9E10 - chains A and B; structure by electron microscopy, 2.71 A resolution.

Chain A (and B):
Molecule: Cytoplasmic dynein 1 heavy chain 1
Source organism: Homo sapiens
Notes: chain B of this document is another copy of the same molecule, construct and numbering; everything in this record applies to it too
Reference sequence: Q14204 (DYHC1_HUMAN); residues 1-4646 here = UniProt positions 1-4646
Chain sequence (4646 residues; row label = number of the first residue in the row):
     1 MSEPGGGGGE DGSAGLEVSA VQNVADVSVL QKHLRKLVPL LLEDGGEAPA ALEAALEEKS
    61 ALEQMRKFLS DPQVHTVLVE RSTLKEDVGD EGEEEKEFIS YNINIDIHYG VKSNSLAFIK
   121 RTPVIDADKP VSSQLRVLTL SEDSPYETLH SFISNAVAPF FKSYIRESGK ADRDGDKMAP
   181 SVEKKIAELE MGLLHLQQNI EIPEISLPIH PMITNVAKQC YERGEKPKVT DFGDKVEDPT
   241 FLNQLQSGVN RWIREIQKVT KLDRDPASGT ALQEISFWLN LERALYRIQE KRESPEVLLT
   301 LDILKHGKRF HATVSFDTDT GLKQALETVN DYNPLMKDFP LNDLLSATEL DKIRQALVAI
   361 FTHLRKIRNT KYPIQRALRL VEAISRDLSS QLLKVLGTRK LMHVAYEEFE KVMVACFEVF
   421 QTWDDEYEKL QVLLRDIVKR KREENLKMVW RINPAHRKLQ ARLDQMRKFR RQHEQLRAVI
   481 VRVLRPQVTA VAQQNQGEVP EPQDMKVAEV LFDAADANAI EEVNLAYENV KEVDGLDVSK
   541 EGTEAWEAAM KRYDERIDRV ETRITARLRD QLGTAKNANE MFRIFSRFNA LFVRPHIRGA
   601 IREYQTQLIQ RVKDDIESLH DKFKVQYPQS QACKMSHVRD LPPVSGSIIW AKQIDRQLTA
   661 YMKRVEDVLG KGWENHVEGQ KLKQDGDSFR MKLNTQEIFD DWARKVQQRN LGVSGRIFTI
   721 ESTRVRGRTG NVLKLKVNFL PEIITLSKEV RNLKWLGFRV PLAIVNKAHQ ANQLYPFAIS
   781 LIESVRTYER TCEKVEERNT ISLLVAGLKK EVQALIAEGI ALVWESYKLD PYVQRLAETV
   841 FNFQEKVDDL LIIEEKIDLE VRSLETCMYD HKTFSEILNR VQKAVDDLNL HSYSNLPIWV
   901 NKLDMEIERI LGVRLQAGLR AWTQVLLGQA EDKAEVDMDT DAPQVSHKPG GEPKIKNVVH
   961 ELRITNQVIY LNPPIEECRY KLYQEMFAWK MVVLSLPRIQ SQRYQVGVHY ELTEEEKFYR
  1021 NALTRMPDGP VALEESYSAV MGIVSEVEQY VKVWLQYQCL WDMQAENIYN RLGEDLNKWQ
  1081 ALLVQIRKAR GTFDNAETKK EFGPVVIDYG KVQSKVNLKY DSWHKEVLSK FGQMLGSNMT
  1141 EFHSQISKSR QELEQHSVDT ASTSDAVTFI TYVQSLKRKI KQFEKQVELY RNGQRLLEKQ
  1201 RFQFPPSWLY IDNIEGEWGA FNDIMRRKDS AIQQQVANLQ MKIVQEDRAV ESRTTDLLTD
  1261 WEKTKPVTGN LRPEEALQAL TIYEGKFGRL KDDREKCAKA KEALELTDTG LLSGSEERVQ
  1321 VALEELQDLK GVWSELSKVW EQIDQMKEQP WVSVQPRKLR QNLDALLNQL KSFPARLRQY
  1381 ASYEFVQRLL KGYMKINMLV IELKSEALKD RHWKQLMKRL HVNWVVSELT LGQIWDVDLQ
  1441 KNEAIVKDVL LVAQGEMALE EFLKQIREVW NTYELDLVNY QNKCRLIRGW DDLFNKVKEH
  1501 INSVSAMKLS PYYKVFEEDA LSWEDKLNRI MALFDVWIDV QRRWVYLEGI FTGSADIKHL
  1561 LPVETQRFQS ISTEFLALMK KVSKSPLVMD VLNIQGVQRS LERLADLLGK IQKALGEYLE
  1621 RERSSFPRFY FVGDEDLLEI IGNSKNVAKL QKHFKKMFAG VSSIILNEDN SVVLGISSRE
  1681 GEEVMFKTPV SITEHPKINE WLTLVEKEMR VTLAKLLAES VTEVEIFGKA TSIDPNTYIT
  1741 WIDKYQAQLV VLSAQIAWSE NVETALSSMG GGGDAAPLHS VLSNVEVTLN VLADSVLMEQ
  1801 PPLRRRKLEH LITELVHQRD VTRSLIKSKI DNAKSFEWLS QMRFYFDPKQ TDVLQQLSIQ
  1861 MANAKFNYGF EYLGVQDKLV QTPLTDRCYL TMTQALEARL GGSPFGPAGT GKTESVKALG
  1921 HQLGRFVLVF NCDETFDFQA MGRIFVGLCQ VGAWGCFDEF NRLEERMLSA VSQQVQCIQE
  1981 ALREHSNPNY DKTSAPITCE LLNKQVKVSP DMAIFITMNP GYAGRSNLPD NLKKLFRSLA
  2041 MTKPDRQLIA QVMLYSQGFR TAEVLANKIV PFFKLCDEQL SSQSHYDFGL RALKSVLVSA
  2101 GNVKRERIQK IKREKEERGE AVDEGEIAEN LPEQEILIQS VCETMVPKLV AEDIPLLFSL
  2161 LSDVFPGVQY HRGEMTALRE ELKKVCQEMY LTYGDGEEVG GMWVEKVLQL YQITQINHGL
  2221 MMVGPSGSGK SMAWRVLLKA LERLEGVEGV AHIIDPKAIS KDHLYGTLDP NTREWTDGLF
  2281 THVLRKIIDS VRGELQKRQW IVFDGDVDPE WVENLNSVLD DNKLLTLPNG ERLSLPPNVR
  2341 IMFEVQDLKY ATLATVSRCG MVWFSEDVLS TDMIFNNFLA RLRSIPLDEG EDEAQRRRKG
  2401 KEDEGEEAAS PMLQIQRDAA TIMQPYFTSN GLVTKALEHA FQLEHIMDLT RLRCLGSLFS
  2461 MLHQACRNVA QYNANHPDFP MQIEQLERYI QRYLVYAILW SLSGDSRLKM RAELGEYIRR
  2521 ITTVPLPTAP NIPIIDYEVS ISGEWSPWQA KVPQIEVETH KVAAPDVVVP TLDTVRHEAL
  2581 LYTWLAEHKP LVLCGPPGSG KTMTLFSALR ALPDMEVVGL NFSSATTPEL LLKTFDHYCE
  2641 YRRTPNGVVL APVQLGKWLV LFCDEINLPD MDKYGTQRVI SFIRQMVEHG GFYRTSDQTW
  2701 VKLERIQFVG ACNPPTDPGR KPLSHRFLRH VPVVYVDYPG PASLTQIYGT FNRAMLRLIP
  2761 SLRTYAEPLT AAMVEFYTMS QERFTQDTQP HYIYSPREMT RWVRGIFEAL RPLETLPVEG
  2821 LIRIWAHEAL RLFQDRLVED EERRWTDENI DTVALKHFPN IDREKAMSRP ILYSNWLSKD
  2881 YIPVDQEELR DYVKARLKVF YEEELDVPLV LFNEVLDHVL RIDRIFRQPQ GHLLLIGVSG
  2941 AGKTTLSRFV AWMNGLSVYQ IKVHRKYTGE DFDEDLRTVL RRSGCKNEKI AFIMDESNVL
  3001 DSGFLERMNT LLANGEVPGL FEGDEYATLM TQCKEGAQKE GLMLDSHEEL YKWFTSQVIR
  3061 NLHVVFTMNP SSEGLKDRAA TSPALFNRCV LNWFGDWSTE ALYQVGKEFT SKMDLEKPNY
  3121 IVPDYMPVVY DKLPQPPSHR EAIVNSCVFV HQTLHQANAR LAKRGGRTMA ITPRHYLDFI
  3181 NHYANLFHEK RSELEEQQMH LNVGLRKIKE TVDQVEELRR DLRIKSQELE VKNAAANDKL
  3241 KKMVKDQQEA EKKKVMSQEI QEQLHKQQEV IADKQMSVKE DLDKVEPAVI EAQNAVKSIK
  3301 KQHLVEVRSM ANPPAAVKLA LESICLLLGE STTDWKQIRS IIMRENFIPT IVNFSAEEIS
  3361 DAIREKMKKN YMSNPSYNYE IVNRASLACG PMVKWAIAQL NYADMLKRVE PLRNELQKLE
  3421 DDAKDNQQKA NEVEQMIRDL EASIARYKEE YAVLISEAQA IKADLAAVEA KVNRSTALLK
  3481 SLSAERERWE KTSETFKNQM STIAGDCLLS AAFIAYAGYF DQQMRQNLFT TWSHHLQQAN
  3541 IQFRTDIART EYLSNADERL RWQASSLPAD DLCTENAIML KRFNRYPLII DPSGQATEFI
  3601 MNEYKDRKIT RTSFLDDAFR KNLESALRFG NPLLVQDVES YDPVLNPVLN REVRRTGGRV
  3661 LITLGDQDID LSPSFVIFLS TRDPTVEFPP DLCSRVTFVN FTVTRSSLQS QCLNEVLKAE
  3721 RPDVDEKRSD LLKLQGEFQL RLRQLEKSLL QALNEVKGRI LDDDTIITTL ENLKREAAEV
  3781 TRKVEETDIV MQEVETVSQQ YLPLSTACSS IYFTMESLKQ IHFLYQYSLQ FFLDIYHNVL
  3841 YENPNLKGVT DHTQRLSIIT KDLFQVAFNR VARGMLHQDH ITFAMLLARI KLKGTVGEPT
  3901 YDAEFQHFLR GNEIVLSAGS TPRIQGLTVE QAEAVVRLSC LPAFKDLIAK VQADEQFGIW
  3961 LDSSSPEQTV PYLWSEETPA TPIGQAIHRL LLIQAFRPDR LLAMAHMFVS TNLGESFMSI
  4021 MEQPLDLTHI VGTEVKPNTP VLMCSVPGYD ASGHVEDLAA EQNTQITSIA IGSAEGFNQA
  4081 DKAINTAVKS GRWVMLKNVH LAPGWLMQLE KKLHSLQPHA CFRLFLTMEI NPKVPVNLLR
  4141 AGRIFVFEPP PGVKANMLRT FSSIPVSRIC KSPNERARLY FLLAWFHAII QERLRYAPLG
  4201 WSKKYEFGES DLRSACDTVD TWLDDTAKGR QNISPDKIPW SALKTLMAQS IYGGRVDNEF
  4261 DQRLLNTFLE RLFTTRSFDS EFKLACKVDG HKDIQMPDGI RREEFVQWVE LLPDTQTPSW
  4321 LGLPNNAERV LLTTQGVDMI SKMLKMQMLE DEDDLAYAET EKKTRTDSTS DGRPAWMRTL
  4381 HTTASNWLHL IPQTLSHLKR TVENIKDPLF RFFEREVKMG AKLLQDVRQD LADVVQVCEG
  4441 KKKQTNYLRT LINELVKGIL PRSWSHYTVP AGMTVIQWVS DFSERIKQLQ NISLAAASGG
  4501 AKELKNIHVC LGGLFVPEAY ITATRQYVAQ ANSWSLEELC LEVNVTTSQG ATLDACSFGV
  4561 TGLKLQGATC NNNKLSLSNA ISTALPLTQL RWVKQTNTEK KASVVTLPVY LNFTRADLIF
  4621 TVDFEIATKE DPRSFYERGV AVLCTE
Unresolved in the structure: 1-1456, 2390-2409, 3243-3448, 4348-4373, 4646
Curated features (UniProtKB/Swiss-Prot):
  - binding site (ATP): Gly-1906 to Thr-1913, Gly-2224 to Ser-2231, Gly-2595 to Thr-2602, Gly-2937 to Thr-2944
  - modified residue: Ser-2 (N-acetylserine), Ser-70 (Phosphoserine), Lys-1125 (N6-acetyllysine), Ser-1230 (Phosphoserine), Lys-3480 (N6-acetyllysine), Ser-4162 (Phosphoserine), Lys-4283 (N6-acetyllysine), Thr-4366 (Phosphothreonine), Ser-4368 (Phosphoserine)
  - natural variant: Glu-94 (E94K: Found in a patient with spinal muscular atrophy; uncertain significance), Lys-129 (K129I: In CDCBM13), Arg-264 (R264L: In SMALED1), His-306 (H306R: In CMT2O and SMALED1), Ile-584 (I584L: In SMALED1), Arg-598 (R598C: In CMT2O and SMALED1), Thr-659 to Met-662 (deletion: In CDCBM13), Lys-671 (K671E: In SMALED1), Pro-776 (P776L: In SMALED1), Tyr-970 (Y970C: In SMALED1), Gly-1132 (G1132E: In SMALED1), Gln-1194 (Q1194R: In CMT2O), 9 further natural variant entries in UniProt
Ion coordination: Mg2+ site 1: Thr-1913 (together with ADP); Mg2+ site 2: Ser-2231, Glu-2344 (together with ATP)
Residues lining bound ligands:
  - ADP (adenosine-5'-diphosphate), molecule 1: Leu-1879, Val-1880, Thr-1882, Thr-1885, Pro-1907, Ala-1908, Gly-1909, Thr-1910, Gly-1911, Lys-1912, Thr-1913, Glu-1914, Thr-2017, Ile-2049, Leu-2090, Arg-2091, Lys-2094, Asp-2320, Asp-2321, Arg-2358
  - ADP, molecule 2: Val-2567, Val-2568, Val-2569, Thr-2571, Thr-2574, Pro-2596, Pro-2597, Gly-2598, Ser-2599, Gly-2600, Lys-2601, Thr-2602, Met-2603, Pro-2739, Ile-2747, Tyr-2748, Phe-2751, Pro-2796, Arg-2797, Thr-2800
  - ADP, molecule 3: Val-2907, Pro-2908, Leu-2909, Val-2910, Phe-2912, Val-2915, Val-2938, Ser-2939, Gly-2940, Ala-2941, Gly-2942, Lys-2943, Thr-2944, Thr-2945, Trp-3097, Arg-3174, Leu-3177, Asn-3650, Asp-3691
  - ATP (adenosine-5'-triphosphate): Tyr-2190, Leu-2191, Thr-2192, Trp-2203, Pro-2225, Ser-2226, Gly-2227, Ser-2228, Gly-2229, Lys-2230, Ser-2231, Met-2232, Glu-2344, Leu-2369, Met-2373, Ile-2374, Asn-2377, Leu-2452, Arg-2684, Glu-2688, Arg-2726, Arg-2729

Chain A / chain B interface:
Pairs across the interface (35):
  Arg-1467(A) / Glu-1518(B)  salt bridge
  Glu-1518(A) / Arg-1467(B)  salt bridge
  Glu-1518(A) / Lys-1526(B)  salt bridge
  Lys-1526(A) / Glu-1518(B)  salt bridge
  Arg-1567(A) / Met-3043(B)  hydrogen bond (side chain-backbone)
  Arg-1567(A) / Leu-3044(B)
  Lys-1610(A) / Asp-3045(B)  salt bridge
  Asp-3024(A) / Ala-3027(B)
  Asp-3024(A) / Thr-3028(B)
  Asp-3024(A) / Thr-3031(B)  hydrogen bond
  Ala-3027(A) / Asp-3024(B)
  Thr-3028(A) / Asp-3024(B)
  Thr-3031(A) / Asp-3024(B)  hydrogen bond
  Met-3043(A) / Glu-1564(B)
  Met-3043(A) / Arg-1567(B)  hydrogen bond (backbone-side chain)
  Met-3043(A) / Lys-1610(B)
  Met-3043(A) / Ile-1611(B)  hydrophobic
  Asp-3045(A) / Lys-1610(B)  salt bridge
  Glu-3049(A) / Arg-1567(B)  salt bridge
  Ala-3452(A) / Ile-3455(B)  hydrophobic
  Ala-3452(A) / Gln-3459(B)
  Val-3453(A) / Gln-3459(B)
  Ile-3455(A) / Ala-3452(B)  hydrophobic
  Ser-3456(A) / Ser-3456(B)
  Ser-3456(A) / Gln-3459(B)  hydrogen bond
  Gln-3459(A) / Val-3453(B)
  Gln-3459(A) / Ser-3456(B)
  Arg-3628(A) / Arg-3659(B)
  Phe-3629(A) / Gly-3657(B)
  Phe-3629(A) / Gly-3658(B)
  Phe-3629(A) / Arg-3659(B)
  Gly-3657(A) / Phe-3629(B)
  Gly-3658(A) / Phe-3629(B)
  Arg-3659(A) / Arg-3628(B)
  Arg-3659(A) / Phe-3629(B)
Also at the interface, not in a pair above, chain A (26 interface residues in all): Ser-1522, Val-1563, Leu-3042, Asp-3670
Also at the interface, not in a pair above, chain B (28 interface residues in all): Val-1563, Leu-3042, Glu-3624, Asp-3670

Summary:
The interface between chain A and chain B involves 26 residues on one side and 28 on the other; the contacts
include 5 hydrogen bonds and 7 salt bridges. Among the polar pairs are Arg-1467(A)/Glu-1518(B),
Glu-1518(A)/Lys-1526(B) and Lys-1610(A)/Asp-3045(B).
Chain A and chain B are both Cytoplasmic dynein 1 heavy chain 1 (Homo sapiens); the structure, Dimeric motor
domains from phi dynein-1 under Lis1 condition, was determined by electron microscopy together with 9E0Z,
9E11, 9E12, 9E13 and 9E14 from the same study.
